6XD1 - chain A; structure by X-ray diffraction, 1.95 A resolution.

== Chain A ==
Name: RNA-dependent RNA polymerase
From: Dengue virus 3
UniProtKB: A1XTB9 (A1XTB9_9FLAV); residues 272-900 here correspond to UniProt positions 2762-3390 (UniProt number = residue number + 2490)
Sequence (635 residues; each row starts with the number of its first residue):
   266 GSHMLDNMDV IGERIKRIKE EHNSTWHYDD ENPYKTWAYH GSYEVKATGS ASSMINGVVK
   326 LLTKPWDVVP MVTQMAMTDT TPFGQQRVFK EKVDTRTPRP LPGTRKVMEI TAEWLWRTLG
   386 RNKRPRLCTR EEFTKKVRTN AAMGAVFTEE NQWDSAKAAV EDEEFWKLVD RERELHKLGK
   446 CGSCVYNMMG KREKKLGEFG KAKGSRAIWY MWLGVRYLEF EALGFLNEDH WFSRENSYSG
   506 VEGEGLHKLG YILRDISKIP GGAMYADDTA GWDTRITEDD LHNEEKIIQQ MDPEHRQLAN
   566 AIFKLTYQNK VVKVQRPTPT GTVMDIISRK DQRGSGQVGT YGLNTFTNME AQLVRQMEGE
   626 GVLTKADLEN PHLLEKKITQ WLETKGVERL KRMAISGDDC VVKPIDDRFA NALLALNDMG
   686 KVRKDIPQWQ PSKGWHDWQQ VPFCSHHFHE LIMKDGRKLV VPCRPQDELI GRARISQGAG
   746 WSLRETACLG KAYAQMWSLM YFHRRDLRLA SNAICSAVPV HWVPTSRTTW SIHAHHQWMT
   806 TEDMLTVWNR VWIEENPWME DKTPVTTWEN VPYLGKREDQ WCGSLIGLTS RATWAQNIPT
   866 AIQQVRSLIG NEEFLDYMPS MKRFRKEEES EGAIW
Disordered / not traced: 266-272, 407-418, 884-900
Sequence notes: expression tag (266-271); conflict L366 (Met2856 in A1XTB9), V480 (Ala2970 in A1XTB9)
Bound ions: Zn2+ site 1: E437, H441, C446, C449; Zn2+ site 2: H712, H714, C728
Residues lining bound ligands: NITD-640 (V0J; (2R)-4-(butyl{[2'-(1H-tetrazol-5-yl)[1,1'-biphenyl]-4-yl]methyl}carbamoyl)-1-(2,2-diphenylpropanoyl)piperazine-2-carboxylic acid): Y308, V310, K311, T313, D419, S420, A421, N452, M454, G455, K456, R457, E458, F464, G465, S470, R471, I473, W474, W477, K578, Q580, M589
What the authors report for this chain:
  - binding site for NITD-640: N452, R457, E458, F464, I473, W474, K578
  - mutagenesis - F398A, K401A, N452A, R457A, E458A, W474A, F485A (20% to 35%), N492A, K578A: decreased catalytic activity
  - mutagenesis - F464A, G604A: unchanged catalytic activity
  - mutagenesis - F398A, K401A, R457A, N492A, Y606A, N609A, D663A: abolished growth
  - mutagenesis - N452A, E458A, F464A, W474A, W795A: decreased growth
  - mutagenesis - K578A: unchanged growth
  - catalytic residues: D663 (citing earlier work)
  - mutagenesis - W795A: increased catalytic activity
  - mutagenesis - Y606A: decreased catalytic activity (dnI activity)
  - mutagenesis - Y606A: increased catalytic activity (elongation activity)
  - mutagenesis - T605A, N609A: abolished catalytic activity

== Summary ==
Chain A binds NITD-640. The Zn2+ site 1 is built by E437, H441, C446 and C449. The Zn2+ site 2 is built by
H712, H714 and C728. The paper reports the catalytic residue D663; F398A, K401A and N452A, among others,
reduce catalytic activity; 16 substitutions were tested in all.
Chain A is RNA-dependent RNA polymerase (Dengue virus 3); the structure, Dengue serotype 3 RNA-dependent RNA
polymerase bound to NITD-640, was determined by X-ray diffraction together with 6XD0 from the same study.
